PDB entry 4RNM | X-ray diffraction, 2.14 A resolution | chains A and T of the 3 polymer chains in the assembly

[Chain A]
Name: DNA polymerase eta
Organism: Homo sapiens
Notes: EC 2.7.7.7
UniProtKB: Q9Y253 (POLH_HUMAN); numbering as in UniProt (aligned over 1-432)
Sequence (435 residues; row label = number of the first residue in the row; numbers below 1 keep their minus sign (Gly-2 is residue -2)):
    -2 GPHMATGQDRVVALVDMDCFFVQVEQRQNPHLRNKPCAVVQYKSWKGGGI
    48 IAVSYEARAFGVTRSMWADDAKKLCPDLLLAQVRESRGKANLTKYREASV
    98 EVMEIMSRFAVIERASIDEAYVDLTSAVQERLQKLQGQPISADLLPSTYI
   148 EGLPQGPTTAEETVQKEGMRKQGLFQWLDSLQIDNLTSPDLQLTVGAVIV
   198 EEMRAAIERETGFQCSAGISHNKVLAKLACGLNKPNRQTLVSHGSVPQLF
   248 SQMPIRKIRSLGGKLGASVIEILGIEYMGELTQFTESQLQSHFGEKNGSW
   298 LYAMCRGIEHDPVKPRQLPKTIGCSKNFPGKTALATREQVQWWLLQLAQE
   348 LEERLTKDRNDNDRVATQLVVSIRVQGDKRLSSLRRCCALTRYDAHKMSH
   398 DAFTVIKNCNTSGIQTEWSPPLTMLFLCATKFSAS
Unresolved in the structure: 155-159
Sequence notes: expression tag (-2 to 0)
Ion coordination: Mg2+ site 1: Asp13, Met14, Asp115 (together with DZ4); Mg2+ site 2: Asp13, Asp115, Glu116 (together with DZ4) (shared with 1 residue of chain P)
Ligand contacts: DZ4 (2'-deoxy-5'-O-[(R)-hydroxy{[(R)-hydroxy(phosphonooxy)phosphoryl]amino}phosphoryl]adenosine): Asp13, Met14, Asp15, Cys16, Phe17, Phe18, Ile48, Ala49, Tyr52, Arg55, Arg61, Ile114, Asp115, Glu116, Lys231
UniProt features mapped onto this chain:
  - binding site (Mg(2+)): Asp13, Met14, Asp115, Glu116
  - binding site (Mn(2+)): Asp13, Met14, Asp115, Glu116
  - binding site (a 2'-deoxyribonucleoside 5'-triphosphate): Arg61
  - natural variant: Val37 (deletion: In XPV), Leu75 (deletion: In XPV), Arg93 (R93P: In XPV), Arg111 (R111H: In XPV), Thr122 (T122P: In XPV), Gly153 (G153D: In a breast cancer sample), Thr191 (T191P: In XPV), Gly263 (G263V: In XPV), Val266 (V266D: In XPV), Gly295 (G295R: In XPV), Arg361 (R361S: In XPV)
  - mutagenesis: Tyr52 (Y52A/F: Reduces DNA polymerase activity; Y52E: Reduces DNA polymerase activity. Increases fidelity of replication and reduces translesion bypass), Arg61 (R61A: Reduces enzymatic activity by two-thirds), Ser62 (S62G: Increased DNA polymerase activity and translesion bypass compared to wild-type), Ala68 (A68S/V: Severe reduction in thymine dimer translesion bypass), Asn324 to Pro326 (Reduces binding to chromatin and to monoubiquitinated PCNA. Abolishes binding to monoubiquitinated PCNA; when associated with 705-E--H-713 Del)
Reported in the primary citation:
  - binding site for DZ4: Gln38, Arg61
  - conformationally variable residues (side-chain flip): Arg61

[Chain T]
Molecule: DNA Template: CAT(3DR)ATGACGCT
Sequence (12 nucleotides; each row starts with the number of its first residue):
     1 CATXATGACGCT
Modified / non-standard residues: 3DR (1',2'-dideoxyribofuranose-5'-phosphate) at position 4
Reported in the primary citation:
  - binding site for DZ4: DA5
  - conformationally variable residues: DT3

[Interface between chain A and chain T]
Residue-residue contacts (42; chain A residue first):
  Gln38(A) - 3DR_4(T)  sugar contact
  Gln38(A) - DA5(T)  sugar contact
  Tyr39(A) - 3DR_4(T)  phosphate contact
  Tyr39(A) - DA5(T)  hydrogen bond to the phosphate
  Trp42(A) - DA2(T)  stacking on the base
  Ser62(A) - DT3(T)  hydrogen bond to the base
  Trp64(A) - DA2(T)  phosphate contact
  Trp64(A) - DT3(T)  phosphate contact
  Lys86(A) - DT6(T)  salt bridge to the phosphate
  Ala87(A) - DA5(T)  sugar contact
  Leu89(A) - DA5(T)  phosphate contact
  Leu89(A) - DT6(T)  phosphate contact
  Arg93(A) - DT6(T)  salt bridge to the phosphate
  Arg93(A) - DG7(T)  salt bridge to the phosphate
  Lys293(A) - DG10(T)  hydrogen bond to the phosphate
  Lys293(A) - DC11(T)  salt bridge to the phosphate
  Lys311(A) - DC9(T)  phosphate contact
  Arg313(A) - DA8(T)  salt bridge to the phosphate
  Arg313(A) - DC9(T)  salt bridge to the phosphate
  Pro316(A) - DA8(T)  phosphate contact
  Lys317(A) - DA8(T)  hydrogen bond to the phosphate
  Lys317(A) - DC9(T)  salt bridge to the phosphate
  Thr318(A) - DG7(T)  sugar contact
  Thr318(A) - DA8(T)  hydrogen bond to the phosphate
  Ile319(A) - DG7(T)  phosphate contact
  Gly320(A) - DT6(T)  sugar contact
  Gly320(A) - DG7(T)  hydrogen bond to the phosphate
  Cys321(A) - DT6(T)  phosphate contact
  Ser322(A) - DA5(T)  sugar contact
  Ser322(A) - DT6(T)  hydrogen bond to the phosphate
  Lys323(A) - DA5(T)  phosphate contact
  Asn324(A) - 3DR_4(T)  hydrogen bond to the phosphate
  Asn324(A) - DA5(T)  hydrogen bond to the phosphate
  Pro326(A) - DC1(T)  phosphate contact
  Pro326(A) - DA2(T)  sugar contact
  Gly327(A) - DC1(T)  hydrogen bond to the phosphate
  Gly327(A) - DA2(T)  phosphate contact
  Thr329(A) - DA2(T)  base contact
  Arg351(A) - DT6(T)  salt bridge to the phosphate
  Arg351(A) - DG7(T)  salt bridge to the phosphate
  Leu378(A) - DT6(T)  base contact
  Leu378(A) - DG7(T)  base contact
Interface residues without a listed pair, chain A (30 interface residues in all): Arg111, Glu347, Met421, Phe423

[Overview]
30 residues of chain A face 11 of chain T across their interface, with 10 hydrogen bonds, 9 salt bridges and 1
aromatic stacking contact. Among the polar pairs are Ser62(A)-DT3(T), Tyr39(A)-DA5(T) and Lys293(A)-DG10(T).
The paper reports a binding site for DZ4 at Gln38(A), Arg61(A) and DA5(T); conformational variability at
Arg61(A) and DT3(T).
Chain A is DNA polymerase eta (Homo sapiens) and chain T is DNA Template: CAT(3DR)ATGACGCT; the structure,
Crystal structure of human polymerase eta inserting dAMPnPP opposite DNA template containing an abasic site,
was determined by X-ray diffraction (same publication as 4RNN and 4RNO).
